PDB entry 3GSN | X-ray diffraction, 2.80 A resolution | chains P and B of the 5 polymer chains in the assembly

[Chain P]
Molecule: HCMV pp65 fragment 495-503 (NLVPMVATV)
Amino-acid sequence (9 residues; each row starts with the number of its first residue):
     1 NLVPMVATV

[Chain B]
Molecule: RA14 TCR beta chain (TRBV6-5, TRBD1, TRBJ1-2)
Source organism: Homo sapiens
Amino-acid sequence (243 residues; row label = number of the first residue in the row):
     2 MGVTQTPKFQVLKTGQSMTLQCAQDMNHEYMSWYRQDPGMGLRLIHYSVG
    52 AGITDQGEVPNGYNVSRSTTEDFPLRLLSAAPSQTSVYFCASSPVTGGIY
   102 GYTFGSGTRLTVVEDLNKVFPPEVAVFEPSEAEISHTQKATLVCLATGFF
   152 PDHVELSWWVNGKEVHSGVSTDPQPLKEQPALNDSRYCLSSRLRVSATFW
   202 QNPRNHFRCQVQFYGLSENDEWTQDRAKPVTQIVSAEAWGRAD
Disulfide bonds: Cys23-Cys91, Cys145-Cys210

[Chain P / chain B interface]
Residue-residue contacts - 8 pairs, chain P then chain B:
  Met5(P) - Gly98(B)
  Met5(P) - Gly99(B)
  Val6(P) - Gly98(B)
  Ala7(P) - Thr97(B)
  Ala7(P) - Gly98(B)
  Ala7(P) - Gly99(B)
  Thr8(P) - Glu30(B)  hydrogen bond
  Thr8(P) - Thr97(B)  hydrogen bond (side chain-backbone)
Also at the interface, not in a pair above, chain P (5 interface residues in all): Val9
Also at the interface, not in a pair above, chain B (6 interface residues in all): Val96, Ile100

[Overview]
5 residues of chain P and 6 residues of chain B are in contact, with 2 hydrogen bonds. Among the polar pairs
are Thr8(P)-Glu30(B) and Thr8(P)-Thr97(B).
Here chain P is HCMV pp65 fragment 495-503 (NLVPMVATV) and chain B is RA14 TCR beta chain (TRBV6-5, TRBD1,
TRBJ1-2) (Homo sapiens). Entry 3GSN (Crystal structure of the public RA14 TCR in complex with the HCMV
dominant NLV/HLA-A2 epitope) was determined by X-ray diffraction, deposited together with 3GSO, 3GSQ, 3GSR,
3GSU, 3GSV, 3GSW and 3GSX.
